PDB entry 8ALR | X-ray diffraction, 1.40 A resolution | chains A and B

Chain A:
Name: 14-3-3 protein sigma
Source organism: Homo sapiens
UniProtKB: P31947 (1433S_HUMAN); residues 1-231 here = UniProt positions 1-231
Sequence (236 residues; numbered -4 to 231; the number before each row is that of its first residue; numbers below 1 keep their minus sign (Gly-4 is residue -4)):
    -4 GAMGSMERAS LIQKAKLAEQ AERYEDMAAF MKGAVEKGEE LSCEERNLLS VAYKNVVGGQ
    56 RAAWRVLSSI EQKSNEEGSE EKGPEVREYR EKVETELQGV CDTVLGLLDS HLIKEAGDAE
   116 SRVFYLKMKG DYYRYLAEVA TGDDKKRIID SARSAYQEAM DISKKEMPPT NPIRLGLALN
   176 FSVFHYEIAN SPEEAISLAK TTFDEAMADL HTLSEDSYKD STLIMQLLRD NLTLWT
Construct notes: expression tag (-4 to 0)
Covalently attached groups: compound MVU linked to Cys38
UniProt features mapped onto this chain:
  - site (Interaction with phosphoserine on interacting protein): Arg56, Arg129
  - modified residue (Phosphoserine): Ser5, Ser74

Chain B:
Name: Estrogen receptor
UniProtKB: P03372 (ESR1_HUMAN); residues 591-595 here = UniProt positions 591-595
Sequence (5 residues; row label = number of the first residue in the row):
   591 FPATV
Modified positions: Thr594 (phosphothreonine; TPO)
What the authors report for this chain:
  - post-translational modification sites: Thr594 (citing earlier work)

Chain A / chain B interface:
Residue-residue contacts - 20 pairs, chain A then chain B:
  Lys49(A) with Thr594(B); Val595(B)
  Arg56(A) with Thr594(B)
  Arg60(A) with Phe591(B)
  Lys122(A) with Val595(B), hydrogen bond (side chain-backbone)
  Arg129(A) with Thr594(B)
  Tyr130(A) with Thr594(B)
  Gly171(A) with Val595(B)
  Leu174(A) with Ala593(B); Thr594(B); Val595(B), hydrophobic
  Asn175(A) with Thr594(B); Val595(B), hydrogen bond (side chain-backbone)
  Val178(A) with Pro592(B), hydrophobic; Ala593(B); Thr594(B)
  Leu222(A) with Val595(B), hydrophobic
  Asn226(A) with Pro592(B); Ala593(B), hydrogen bond (side chain-backbone)
  Trp230(A) with Pro592(B), hydrophobic
Interface residues without a listed pair, chain A (16 interface residues in all): Asp126, Glu182, Leu229

In short:
16 residues of chain A face 5 of chain B across their interface, with 3 hydrogen bonds. Polar contacts include
Lys122(A)-Val595(B), Asn175(A)-Val595(B) and Asn226(A)-Ala593(B). From the paper: a modification site at
Thr594(B).
Chain A is 14-3-3 protein sigma (Homo sapiens) and chain B is Estrogen receptor; the structure, Small
molecular stabilizer for ERalpha and 14-3-3 (1080272), was determined by X-ray diffraction (same publication
as 8AI0, 8ALT, 8ALV, 8ALW, 8AM7, 8AOY and 32 further entries).
